4N7Y - chains A and B of the 4 polymer chains in the assembly; structure by X-ray diffraction, 2.16 A resolution.

# Chain A (and B)
Name: 14-3-3 protein zeta/delta
Source organism: Homo sapiens
Notes: chain B of this document is another copy of the same molecule, construct and numbering; everything in this record applies to it too
UniProtKB: P63104 (1433Z_HUMAN); numbering as in UniProt (aligned over 1-230)
Chain sequence (235 residues; each row starts with the number of its first residue; numbers below 1 keep their minus sign (Gly-4 is residue -4)):
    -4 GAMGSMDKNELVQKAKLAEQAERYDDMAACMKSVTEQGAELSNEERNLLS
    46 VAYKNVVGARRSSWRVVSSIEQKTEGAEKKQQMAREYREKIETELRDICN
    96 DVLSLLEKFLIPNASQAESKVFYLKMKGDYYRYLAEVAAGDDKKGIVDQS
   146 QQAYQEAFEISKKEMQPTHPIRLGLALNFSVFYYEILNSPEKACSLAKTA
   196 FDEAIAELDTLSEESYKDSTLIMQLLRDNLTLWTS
Not modelled in the structure: -4 to 0 (chain B: -4 to 0, 71-72, 204-205, 208-210)
Differences from the reference sequence: expression tag (-4 to 0)

# How chain A and chain B interact
Pairs across the interface - 36 pairs, chain A then chain B:
  Glu5(A) with Met78(B)
  Gln8(A) with Lys75(B); Met78(B)
  Lys9(A) with Met78(B); Tyr82(B)
  Leu12(A) with Ile65(B), hydrophobic; Met78(B), hydrophobic
  Ala13(A) with Tyr82(B)
  Gln15(A) with Val61(B); Ile65(B)
  Ala16(A) with Ser58(B), hydrogen bond (backbone-side chain); Val62(B), hydrophobic
  Arg18(A) with Ser58(B); Tyr82(B), hydrogen bond; Ile86(B); Glu89(B), salt bridge
  Asp21(A) with Tyr82(B), hydrogen bond; Lys85(B), salt bridge
  Ser58(A) with Ala16(B), hydrogen bond (side chain-backbone); Arg18(B)
  Val61(A) with Gln15(B); Ala16(B)
  Val62(A) with Ala16(B), hydrophobic
  Ile65(A) with Gln15(B)
  Met78(A) with Glu5(B); Gln8(B); Lys9(B); Leu12(B), hydrophobic
  Tyr82(A) with Lys9(B); Ala13(B); Arg18(B), hydrogen bond; Asp21(B), hydrogen bond
  Lys85(A) with Arg18(B); Asp21(B)
  Ile86(A) with Arg18(B)
  Glu89(A) with Arg18(B), salt bridge
Other interface residues (no listed pair), chain A (21 interface residues in all): Arg55, Lys75, Ala79
Other interface residues (no listed pair), chain B (20 interface residues in all): Ala79

# Summary
21 residues of chain A face 20 of chain B across their interface, with 6 hydrogen bonds and 3 salt bridges.
Among the polar pairs are Arg18(A)-Glu89(B), Asp21(A)-Lys85(B) and Ala16(A)-Ser58(B). Chain A and chain B are
both 14-3-3 protein zeta/delta (Homo sapiens); the structure, Crystal structure of 14-3-3zeta in complex with
an 8-carbon-linker cyclic peptide derived from ExoS, was determined by X-ray diffraction (same publication as
4N7G and 4N84).
Chain A and chain B are both 14-3-3 protein zeta/delta (Homo sapiens); the structure, Crystal structure of
14-3-3zeta in complex with a 8-carbon-linker cyclic peptide derived from ExoS, was determined by X-ray
diffraction (same publication as 4N7G and 4N84).
